Entry 6WDN (electron microscopy, 3.20 A resolution); this record covers chains C and E of the 10 polymer chains in the assembly.

Chain C (and E):
Name: Calcium uniporter protein, mitochondrial
From: Homo sapiens
Notes: chain E of this document is another copy of the same molecule, construct and numbering; everything in this record applies to it too
UniProt: Q8NE86 (MCU_HUMAN); residues 169-346 here = UniProt positions 169-346
Sequence (178 residues; row label = number of the first residue in the row):
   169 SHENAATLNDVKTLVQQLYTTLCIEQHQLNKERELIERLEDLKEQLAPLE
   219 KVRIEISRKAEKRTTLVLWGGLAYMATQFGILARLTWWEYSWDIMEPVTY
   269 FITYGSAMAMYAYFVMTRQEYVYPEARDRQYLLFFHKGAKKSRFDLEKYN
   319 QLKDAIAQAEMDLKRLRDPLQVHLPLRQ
Not modelled in the structure: 342-346 (chain E: 169, 344-346)
Swiss-Prot annotation at these positions:
  - region: Thr-285 to Val-290 (Juxtamembrane helix)
  - motif: Trp-260 to Tyr-268 (Selectivity filter)
  - binding site (Ca(2+)): Glu-264
  - modified residue: Lys-332 (N6-acetyllysine)
  - mutagenesis: Lys-180 (K180A: No effect on calcium uptake, oligomerization and interaction with MICU1 and MICU2), Cys-191 (C191A: Does not affect glutathionylation in response to reactive oxygen species), Leu-240 (L240W: Abolished calcium uptake), Ala-241 (A241W: Abolished interaction with EMRE/SMDT1 and calcium uptake), Gly-248 (G248W: Abolished calcium uptake), Glu-257 (E257A: According to a report, inhibits calcium uptake. According to a subsequent report, does not affect greatly calcium uptake; E257S: Does not affect greatly calcium uptake), Ser-259 (S259A: Does not inhibit calcium uptake. Strongly reduced sensitivity to ruthenium red inhibition; S259R: Prevents entrance of calcium into the pore), Trp-260 (W260A/F/Y: Abolished mitochondrial calcium uptake), Asp-261 to Glu-264 (Dominant negative (DN) mutant; inhibits calcium uptake. Inhibits calcium channel activity ...), Asp-261 (D261A/Q: Abolished interaction with MICU1; D261E: Partially functional; does not completely abolish calcium channel activity. Does not affect interaction with MICU1), Ile-262 (I262V/A: Does not affect mitochondrial calcium uptake), Met-263 (M263A: Reduced but not abolished mitochondrial calcium uptake), 11 further mutagenesis entries in UniProt

Chain C / chain E interface:
Contacting residue pairs (11; chain C residue first):
  Thr-175(C) with Leu-182(E); Leu-186(E)
  Leu-176(C) with Leu-186(E), hydrophobic
  Val-179(C) with Val-179(E), hydrophobic; Leu-182(E), hydrophobic; Val-183(E), hydrophobic
  Leu-182(C) with Thr-175(E); Asp-178(E); Val-179(E), hydrophobic
  Leu-186(C) with Thr-175(E)
  Glu-264(C) with Glu-264(E)
Interface residues without a listed pair, chain C (7 interface residues in all): Asp-178
Interface residues without a listed pair, chain E (8 interface residues in all): Leu-176

Overview:
7 residues of chain C and 8 residues of chain E are in contact. UniProt lists Ca2+-binding residue Glu-264(C)
and 22 mutagenesis sites on chain C.
Chain C and chain E are both Calcium uniporter protein, mitochondrial (Homo sapiens); the structure, Cryo-EM
structure of mitochondrial calcium uniporter holocomplex in low Ca2+, was determined by electron microscopy,
deposited together with 6WDO.
